Entry 8UKS (X-ray diffraction, 3.40 A resolution); this record covers chains A and H of the 13 polymer chains in the assembly.

== Chain A ==
Protein: DNA-directed RNA polymerase II subunit RPB1
From: Saccharomyces cerevisiae S288C
Notes: EC 2.7.7.6
UniProt: P04050 (RPB1_YEAST); residue numbers follow UniProt; this construct covers 1-1733
Amino-acid sequence (1733 residues; numbered 1 to 1733; the number before each row is that of its first residue):
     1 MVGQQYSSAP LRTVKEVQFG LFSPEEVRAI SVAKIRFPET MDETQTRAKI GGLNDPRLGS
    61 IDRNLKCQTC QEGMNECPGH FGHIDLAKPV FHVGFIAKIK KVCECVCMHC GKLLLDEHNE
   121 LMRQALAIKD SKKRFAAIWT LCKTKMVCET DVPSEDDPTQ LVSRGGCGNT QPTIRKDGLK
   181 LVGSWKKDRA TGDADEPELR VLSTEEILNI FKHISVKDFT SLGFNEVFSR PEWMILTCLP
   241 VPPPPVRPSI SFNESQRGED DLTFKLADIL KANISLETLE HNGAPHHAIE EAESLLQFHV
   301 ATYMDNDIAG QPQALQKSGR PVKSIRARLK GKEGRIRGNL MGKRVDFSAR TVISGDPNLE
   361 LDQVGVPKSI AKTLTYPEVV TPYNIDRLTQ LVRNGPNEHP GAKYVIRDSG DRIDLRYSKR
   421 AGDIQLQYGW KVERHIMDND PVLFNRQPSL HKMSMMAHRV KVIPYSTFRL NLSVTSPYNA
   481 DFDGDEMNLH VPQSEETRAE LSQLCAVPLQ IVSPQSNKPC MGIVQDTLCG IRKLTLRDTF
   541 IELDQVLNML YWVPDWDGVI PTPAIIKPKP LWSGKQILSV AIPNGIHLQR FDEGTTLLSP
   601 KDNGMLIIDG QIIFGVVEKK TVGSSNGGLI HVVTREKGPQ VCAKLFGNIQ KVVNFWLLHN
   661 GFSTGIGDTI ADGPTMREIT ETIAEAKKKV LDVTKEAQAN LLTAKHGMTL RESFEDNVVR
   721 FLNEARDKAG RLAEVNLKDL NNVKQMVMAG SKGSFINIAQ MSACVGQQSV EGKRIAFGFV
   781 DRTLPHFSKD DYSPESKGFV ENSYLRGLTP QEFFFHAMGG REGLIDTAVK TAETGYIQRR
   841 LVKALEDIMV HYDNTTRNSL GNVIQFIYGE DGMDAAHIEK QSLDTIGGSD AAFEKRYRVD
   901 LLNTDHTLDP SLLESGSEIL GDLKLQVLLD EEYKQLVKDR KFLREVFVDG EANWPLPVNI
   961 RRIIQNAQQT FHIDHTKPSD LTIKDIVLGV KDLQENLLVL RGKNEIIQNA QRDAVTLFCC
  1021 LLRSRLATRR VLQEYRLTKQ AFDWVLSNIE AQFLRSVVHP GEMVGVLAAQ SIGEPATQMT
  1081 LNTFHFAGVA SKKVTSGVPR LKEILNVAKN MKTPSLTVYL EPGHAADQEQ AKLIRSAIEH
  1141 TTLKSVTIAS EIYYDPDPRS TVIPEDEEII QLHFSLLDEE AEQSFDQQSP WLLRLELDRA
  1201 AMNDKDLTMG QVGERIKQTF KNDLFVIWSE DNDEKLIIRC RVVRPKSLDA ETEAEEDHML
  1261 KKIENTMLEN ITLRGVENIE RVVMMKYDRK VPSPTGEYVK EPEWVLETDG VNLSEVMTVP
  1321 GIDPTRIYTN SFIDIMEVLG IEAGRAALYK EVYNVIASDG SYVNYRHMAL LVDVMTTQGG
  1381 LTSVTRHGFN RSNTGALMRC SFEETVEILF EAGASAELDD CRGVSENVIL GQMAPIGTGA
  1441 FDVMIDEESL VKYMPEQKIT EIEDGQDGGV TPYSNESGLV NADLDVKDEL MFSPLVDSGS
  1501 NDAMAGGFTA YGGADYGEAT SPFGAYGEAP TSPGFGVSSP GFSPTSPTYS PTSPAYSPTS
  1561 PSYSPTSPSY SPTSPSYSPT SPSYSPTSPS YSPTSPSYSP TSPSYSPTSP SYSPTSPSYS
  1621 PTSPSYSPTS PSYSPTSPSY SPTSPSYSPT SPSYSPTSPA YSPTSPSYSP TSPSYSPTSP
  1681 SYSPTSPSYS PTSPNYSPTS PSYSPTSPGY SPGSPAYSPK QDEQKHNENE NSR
Not modelled in the structure: 1-2, 154-160, 187-198, 250-256, 1086-1094, 1177-1187, 1244-1256, 1447-1733
Bound ions: Zn2+ site 1: C67, C70, C77, H80; Zn2+ site 2: C107, C110, C148, C167; Mg2+ site 1: D481, D483 (together with CTP); Mg2+ site 2: D483, D485
Residues lining bound ligands: CTP (cytidine-5'-triphosphate): R446, P448, N479, D481, D483, Q1078, L1081, N1082
UniProt features mapped onto this chain:
  - region: P248 to D260 (Lid loop), N306 to K323 (Rudder loop), P810 to E822 (Bridging helix)
  - binding site (Zn(2+)): C67, C70, C77, H80, C107, C110, C148, C167
  - binding site (Mg(2+)): D481, D483, D485
  - modified residue: T1471 (Phosphothreonine)
  - cross-link (Glycyl lysine isopeptide (Lys-Gly)): K695 (interchain with G-Cter in ubiquitin), K1246 (interchain with G-Cter in ubiquitin), K1350 (interchain with G-Cter in ubiquitin)
  - natural variant: S1653 to P1659 (deletion: In strain: A364A)
  - mutagenesis: K1246 (K1246R: Impairs ubiquitination during transcription stress)

== Chain H ==
Protein: DNA-directed RNA polymerases I, II, and III subunit RPABC3
From: Saccharomyces cerevisiae S288C
UniProt: P20436 (RPAB3_YEAST); residue numbers follow UniProt; this construct covers 1-146
Amino-acid sequence (146 residues; numbered 1 to 146; the number before each row is that of its first residue):
     1 MSNTLFDDIF QVSEVDPGRY NKVCRIEAAS TTQDQCKLTL DINVELFPVA AQDSLTVTIA
    61 SSLNLEDTPA NDSSATRSWR PPQAGDRSLA DDYDYVMYGT AYKFEEVSKD LIAVYYSFGG
   121 LLMRLEGNYR NLNNLKQENA YLLIRR
Not modelled in the structure: 1, 64-75
UniProt features mapped onto this chain:
  - region: D16 to T39 (Non-specific ssDNA binding)
  - modified residue: S2 (N-acetylserine), T68 (Phosphothreonine)

== Interface between chain A and chain H ==
Contacting residue pairs (59; chain A residue first):
  R537(A) - Y20(H)
  R537(A) - G120(H)  hydrogen bond (side chain-backbone)
  R537(A) - L122(H)
  D538(A) - Y20(H)
  D538(A) - N21(H)  hydrogen bond (side chain-backbone)
  D538(A) - K22(H)  hydrogen bond (side chain-backbone)
  F540(A) - L121(H)  hydrophobic
  L543(A) - W79(H)  hydrophobic
  G558(A) - S78(H)
  V559(A) - T76(H)
  V559(A) - S78(H)
  I560(A) - S78(H)  hydrogen bond (backbone-side chain)
  I560(A) - W79(H)  hydrogen bond (backbone-backbone)
  P561(A) - W79(H)
  T562(A) - Y98(H)
  T562(A) - Y141(H)
  P563(A) - W79(H)
  P563(A) - Y98(H)
  A564(A) - M97(H)
  A564(A) - Y98(H)  hydrogen bond (backbone-backbone)
  I565(A) - L46(H)  hydrophobic
  I565(A) - Y95(H)
  I565(A) - V96(H)
  I565(A) - M97(H)  hydrophobic
  I566(A) - V96(H)  hydrogen bond (backbone-backbone)
  I566(A) - Y98(H)  hydrophobic
  I566(A) - Y141(H)  hydrophobic
  K567(A) - L89(H)
  K567(A) - D91(H)  salt bridge
  K567(A) - D92(H)
  K567(A) - Y93(H)  hydrogen bond (side chain-backbone)
  K567(A) - D94(H)
  K567(A) - V96(H)
  P568(A) - L46(H)  hydrophobic
  P568(A) - D94(H)
  P568(A) - Y95(H)  hydrophobic
  P570(A) - W79(H)  hydrophobic
  W572(A) - W79(H)  hydrophobic
  S573(A) - G119(H)
  K575(A) - G119(H)
  K575(A) - G120(H)
  L597(A) - Y102(H)  hydrogen bond (backbone-side chain)
  L597(A) - Y115(H)  hydrophobic
  L597(A) - L122(H)
  L598(A) - R25(H)  hydrogen bond (backbone-side chain)
  L598(A) - T39(H)
  L598(A) - Y102(H)
  L598(A) - Y115(H)  hydrophobic
  L598(A) - L122(H)
  L598(A) - R124(H)
  P600(A) - R25(H)
  D602(A) - Y20(H)  hydrogen bond
  L606(A) - Y102(H)  hydrophobic
  I613(A) - Y102(H)  hydrophobic
  I613(A) - S117(H)  hydrogen bond (backbone-side chain)
  I613(A) - G120(H)  hydrogen bond (backbone-backbone)
  F614(A) - L122(H)  hydrophobic
  D974(A) - K136(H)  salt bridge
  H975(A) - K103(H)  hydrogen bond
Other interface residues (no listed pair), chain A (35 interface residues in all): L536, K569, S599, K601, V616, D739, T976
Other interface residues (no listed pair), chain H (34 interface residues in all): R19, V23, N43, R77, M123

== In short ==
35 residues of chain A face 34 of chain H across their interface; the contacts include 14 hydrogen bonds and 2
salt bridges. Among the polar pairs are K567(A)-D91(H), D974(A)-K136(H) and R537(A)-G120(H). Bound to chain A:
CTP.
Chain A is DNA-directed RNA polymerase II subunit RPB1 and chain H is DNA-directed RNA polymerases I, II, and
III subunit RPABC3, both from Saccharomyces cerevisiae S288C; the structure, RNA polymerase II elongation
complex with Fapy-dG lesion soaking with CTP before chemistry, was determined by X-ray diffraction together
with 8UKQ, 8UKR, 8UKT and 8UKU from the same study.
